PDB entry 8ZIQ | electron microscopy, 2.84 A resolution | chains Q and R of the 18 polymer chains in the assembly

[Chain Q (and R)]
Molecule: HerA
From: Agrobacterium tumefaciens
Notes: chain R of this document is another copy of the same molecule, construct and numbering; everything in this record applies to it too
Amino-acid sequence (617 residues; each row starts with the number of its first residue):
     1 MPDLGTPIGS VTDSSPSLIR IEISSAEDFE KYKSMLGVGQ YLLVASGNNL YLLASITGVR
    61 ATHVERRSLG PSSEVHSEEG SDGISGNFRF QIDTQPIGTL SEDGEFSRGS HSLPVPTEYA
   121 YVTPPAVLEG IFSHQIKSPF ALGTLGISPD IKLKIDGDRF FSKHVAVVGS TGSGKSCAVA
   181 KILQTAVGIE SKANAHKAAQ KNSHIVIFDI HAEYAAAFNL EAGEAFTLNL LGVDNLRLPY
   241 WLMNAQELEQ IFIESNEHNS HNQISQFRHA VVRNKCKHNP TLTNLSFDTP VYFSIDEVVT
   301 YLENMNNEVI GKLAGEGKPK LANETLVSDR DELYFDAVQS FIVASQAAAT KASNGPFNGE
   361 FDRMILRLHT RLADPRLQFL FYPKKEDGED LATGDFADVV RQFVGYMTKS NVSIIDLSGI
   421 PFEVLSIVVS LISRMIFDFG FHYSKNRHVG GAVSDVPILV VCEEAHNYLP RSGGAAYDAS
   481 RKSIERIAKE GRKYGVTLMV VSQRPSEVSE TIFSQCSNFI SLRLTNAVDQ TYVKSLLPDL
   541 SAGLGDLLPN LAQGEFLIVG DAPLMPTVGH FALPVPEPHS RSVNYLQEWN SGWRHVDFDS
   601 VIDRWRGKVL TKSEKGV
Disordered / not traced: 67-86, 190-200, 609-617 (chain R: 67-86, 580-596, 606-617)

[How chain Q and chain R interact]
Contacting residue pairs - 86 pairs, chain Q then chain R:
  Lys33(Q) - Leu113(R)
  Val59(Q) - Ser15(R)
  Val59(Q) - Pro16(R)
  Val59(Q) - Leu113(R)  hydrophobic
  Arg60(Q) - Ser14(R)
  Ala61(Q) - Asp13(R)
  Ala61(Q) - Ser14(R)  hydrogen bond (backbone-backbone)
  Thr62(Q) - Asp13(R)
  His63(Q) - Pro116(R)
  Gly359(Q) - His261(R)
  Glu360(Q) - His261(R)
  Asp362(Q) - Arg268(R)  salt bridge
  Leu366(Q) - Arg268(R)
  Leu366(Q) - Phe287(R)  hydrophobic
  Arg376(Q) - Phe441(R)
  Arg376(Q) - Tyr494(R)  hydrogen bond
  Ser418(Q) - Glu490(R)
  Ser418(Q) - Lys493(R)
  Ile420(Q) - Glu490(R)
  Pro421(Q) - Glu490(R)
  Phe422(Q) - Glu485(R)
  Phe422(Q) - Glu490(R)
  Glu423(Q) - Arg486(R)  salt bridge
  Arg523(Q) - Arg108(R)
  Thr525(Q) - Arg108(R)
  Asn550(Q) - Pro16(R)
  Asn550(Q) - Ser110(R)
  Asn550(Q) - His111(R)
  Ala552(Q) - Arg108(R)
  Glu555(Q) - His111(R)  salt bridge
  Arg581(Q) - Gly451(R)  hydrogen bond (side chain-backbone)
  Arg581(Q) - Ala452(R)
  Arg581(Q) - Val453(R)
  Ser582(Q) - Arg492(R)
  Val583(Q) - Ser162(R)  hydrogen bond (backbone-side chain)
  Val583(Q) - Val453(R)  hydrophobic
  Val583(Q) - Arg492(R)
  Asn584(Q) - Asp158(R)
  Tyr585(Q) - Asp158(R)  hydrogen bond (backbone-side chain)
  Tyr585(Q) - Phe161(R)
  Tyr585(Q) - Pro457(R)  hydrophobic
  Tyr585(Q) - Gly495(R)  hydrogen bond (side chain-backbone)
  Tyr585(Q) - Val496(R)
  Tyr585(Q) - Thr497(R)
  Leu586(Q) - Gly157(R)
  Leu586(Q) - Asp158(R)
  Leu586(Q) - Phe161(R)  hydrophobic
  Gln587(Q) - Lys137(R)
  Glu588(Q) - Asn202(R)
  Glu588(Q) - Asp455(R)
  Trp589(Q) - Ala186(R)  hydrophobic
  Trp589(Q) - Lys201(R)
  Trp589(Q) - Asn202(R)  hydrogen bond (backbone-backbone)
  Trp589(Q) - Ser203(R)
  Trp589(Q) - Pro457(R)
  Asn590(Q) - Lys201(R)  hydrogen bond (backbone-side chain)
  Ser591(Q) - Lys201(R)
  Ser591(Q) - Asn202(R)  hydrogen bond (backbone-backbone)
  Gly592(Q) - Gln200(R)
  Gly592(Q) - Lys201(R)
  Gly592(Q) - Asn202(R)
  Trp593(Q) - Gln200(R)  hydrogen bond (backbone-backbone)
  Trp593(Q) - Lys201(R)
  Trp593(Q) - His204(R)
  Trp593(Q) - Tyr406(R)
  Trp593(Q) - Lys409(R)
  Trp593(Q) - Asn411(R)
  Arg594(Q) - Tyr406(R)
  Arg594(Q) - Asp455(R)  salt bridge
  Val596(Q) - Tyr406(R)
  Val596(Q) - Val456(R)  hydrophobic
  Phe598(Q) - Val400(R)  hydrophobic
  Phe598(Q) - Arg401(R)
  Phe598(Q) - Tyr406(R)  hydrophobic
  Phe598(Q) - Phe439(R)  hydrophobic
  Val601(Q) - Tyr443(R)  hydrophobic
  Val601(Q) - Asn446(R)
  Ile602(Q) - Phe396(R)  hydrophobic
  Ile602(Q) - Ala397(R)  hydrophobic
  Arg604(Q) - Asn446(R)
  Trp605(Q) - Met435(R)
  Trp605(Q) - Asp438(R)
  Trp605(Q) - Phe439(R)
  Trp605(Q) - His442(R)
  Lys608(Q) - Thr281(R)
  Lys608(Q) - Leu282(R)
Interface residues without a listed pair, chain Q (52 interface residues in all): Phe29, Phe88, Arg363, Thr370, Gly419, Arg504, Asn526, Leu551, Ser600, Arg606
Interface residues without a listed pair, chain R (70 interface residues in all): Thr12, Ser46, Pro96, Gly109, Thr117, Phe140, Thr283, Asp288, Thr393, Gly405, Ser410, Lys445, Ser454, Lys489, Pro538, Asp539

[Summary]
52 residues of chain Q and 70 residues of chain R are in contact, with 10 hydrogen bonds and 4 salt bridges.
Polar contacts include Asp362(Q)-Arg268(R), Glu423(Q)-Arg486(R) and Glu555(Q)-His111(R).
Chain Q and chain R are both HerA (Agrobacterium tumefaciens); the structure, HerA-DUF4297 complex with DNA,
was determined by electron microscopy together with 8ZGI, 8ZIR, 8ZIS and 8ZIT from the same study.
